5NUK - chain A; structure by X-ray diffraction, 1.70 A resolution.

[Chain A]
Molecule: Beta-lactoglobulin
From: Bos taurus
UniProt: P02754 (LACB_BOVIN); residues 1-162 here correspond to UniProt positions 17-178 (UniProt number = residue number + 16)
Sequence (162 residues; each row starts with the number of its first residue):
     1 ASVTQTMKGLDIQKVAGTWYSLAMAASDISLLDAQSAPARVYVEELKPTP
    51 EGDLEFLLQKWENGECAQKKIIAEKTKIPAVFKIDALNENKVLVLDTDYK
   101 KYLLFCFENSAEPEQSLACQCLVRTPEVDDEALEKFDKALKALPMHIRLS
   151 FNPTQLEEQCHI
Not modelled in the structure: 1-3, 111-114
Differences from the reference sequence: engineered mutation Ala-1 (Leu17 in P02754), Ser-2 (Ile18 in P02754), Ala-39 (Leu55 in P02754), Phe-56 (Ile72 in P02754), Phe-107 (Met123 in P02754)
Disulfide bonds: Cys-66/Cys-160, Cys-106/Cys-119
Residues lining bound ligands: Chlorpromazine (Z80; 3-(2-chloro-10H-phenothiazin-10-yl)-N,N-dimethylpropan-1-amine): Pro-38, Ala-39, Val-41, Phe-56, Leu-58, Lys-69, Ile-71, Ile-84, Val-92, Phe-105, Phe-107, Ala-118, Gln-120

[Summary]
Bound to chain A: Chlorpromazine.
Chain A is Beta-lactoglobulin (Bos taurus); the structure, Engineered beta-lactoglobulin: variant
I56F-L39A-M107F in complex with chlorpromazine (LG-FAF-CLP), was determined by X-ray diffraction together with
5NUJ, 5NUM and 5NUN from the same study.
